PDB entry 6V7H | X-ray diffraction, 1.00 A resolution | chain A

Chain A:
Name: Beta-lactamase
From: Escherichia coli
Notes: EC 3.5.2.6
UniProt: A0A2S1PK93 (A0A2S1PK93_ECOLX); the author numbering skips numbers that UniProt does not, so the offset changes along the chain: 25-57 = UniProt 24-56; 59-238 = UniProt 57-236; 240-252 = UniProt 237-249; 254-290 = UniProt 250-286
Chain sequence (263 residues; row label = number of the first residue in the row; note: 3 numbers in that range are skipped by the numbering (no residue carries them; nothing is unmodelled there)):
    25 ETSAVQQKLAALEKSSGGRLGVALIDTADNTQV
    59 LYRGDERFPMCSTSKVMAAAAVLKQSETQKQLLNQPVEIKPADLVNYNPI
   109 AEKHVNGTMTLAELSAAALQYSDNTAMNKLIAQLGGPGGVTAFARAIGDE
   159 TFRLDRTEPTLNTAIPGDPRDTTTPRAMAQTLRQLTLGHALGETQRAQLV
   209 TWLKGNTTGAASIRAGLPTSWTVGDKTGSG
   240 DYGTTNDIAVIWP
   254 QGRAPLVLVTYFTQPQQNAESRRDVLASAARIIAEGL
Modified positions: Glu25 (pyroglutamic acid; PCA)
Covalently attached groups: Vaborbactam (4D6) linked to Ser70
Bound ions: K+ site 1 near Gly147 (its only coordinating residue here); K+ site 2 near Gly156 (its only coordinating residue here)
Ligand contacts:
  - Vaborbactam (4D6): Cys69, Lys73, Asn104, Tyr105, Ser130, Asn132, Glu166, Pro167, Asn170, Thr216, Lys234, Thr235, Gly236, Ser237, Gly238, Asp240, Arg276
  - WXM (2-[(3R,6S)-2,2-bis(oxidanyl)-3-(2-thiophen-2-ylethanoylamino)-1-oxa-2-boranuidacyclohex-6-yl]ethanoic acid): Asn104, Tyr105, Ser237
From the paper describing this entry:
  - binding site for Vaborbactam: Ser70, Asn104, Tyr105, Ser130, Asn132, Pro167, Asn170, Thr235, Ser237
  - binding site for WXM: Asn104, Tyr105, Thr227
  - catalytic residues: Lys73, Ser130 (citing earlier work)
  - catalytic residues: Glu166
  - contacts within the chain: Ser70-Lys73, Lys73-Asn132, Lys73-Ser130 (backbone contact)

Summary:
Chain A binds compound WXM. Vaborbactam is covalently linked to Ser70. The paper reports catalytic residues
Lys73, Ser130 and Glu166; a binding site for Vaborbactam at Ser70, Asn104 and Tyr105 among others.
Chain A is Beta-lactamase (Escherichia coli); the structure, Structure of CTX-M-14 bound to Vaborbactam at 1.0
A, was determined by X-ray diffraction together with 6V7I from the same study.
